6TVX - chain A; structure by X-ray diffraction, 2.60 A resolution.

# Chain A
Molecule: 5'-nucleotidase
From: Homo sapiens
Notes: EC 3.1.3.5
UniProtKB: P21589 (5NTD_HUMAN); numbering as in UniProt (aligned over 27-549)
Amino-acid sequence (532 residues; numbered 26 to 557; the number before each row is that of its first residue):
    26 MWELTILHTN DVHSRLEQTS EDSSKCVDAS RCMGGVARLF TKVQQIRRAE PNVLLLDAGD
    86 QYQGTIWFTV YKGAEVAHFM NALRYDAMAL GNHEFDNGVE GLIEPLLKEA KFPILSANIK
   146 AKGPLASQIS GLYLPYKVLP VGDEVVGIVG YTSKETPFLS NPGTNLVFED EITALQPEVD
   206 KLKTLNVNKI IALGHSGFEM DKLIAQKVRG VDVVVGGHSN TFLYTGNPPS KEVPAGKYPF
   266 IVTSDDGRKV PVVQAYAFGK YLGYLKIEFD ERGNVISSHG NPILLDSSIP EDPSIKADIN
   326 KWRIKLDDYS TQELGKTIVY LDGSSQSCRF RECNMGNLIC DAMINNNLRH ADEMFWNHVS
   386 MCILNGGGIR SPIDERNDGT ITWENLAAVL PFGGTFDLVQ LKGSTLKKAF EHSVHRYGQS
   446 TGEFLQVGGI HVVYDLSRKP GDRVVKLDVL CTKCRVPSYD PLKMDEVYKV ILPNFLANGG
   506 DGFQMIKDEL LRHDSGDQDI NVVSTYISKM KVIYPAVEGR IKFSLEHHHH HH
Unresolved in the structure: 374-382, 552-557
Disulfide bonds: C51-C57, C353-C358, C365-C387, C476-C479
Construct notes: initiating methionine (26); engineered mutation D53 (Asn in P21589), D311 (Asn in P21589), D333 (Asn in P21589), A376 (Thr in P21589), D403 (Asn in P21589); expression tag (550-557)
Ion coordination: Zn2+ site 1: H38, D85 (together with NYW); Zn2+ site 2: D85, N117, H220, H243 (together with NYW)
Residues lining bound ligands: NYW ([[(2R,3S,4R,5R)-5-[2,6-bis(azanyl)purin-9-yl]-3,4-bis(oxidanyl)oxolan-2-yl]methoxy-oxidanyl-phosphoryl]methylphosphonic acid): H38, D85, N117, H118, L184, H220, H243, N245, R354, N390, G392, G393, R395, F417, G447, E448, P498, F500, D506
Curated features (UniProtKB/Swiss-Prot):
  - binding site (Zn(2+)): D36, H38, D85, N117, H220, H243
  - binding site (AMP): R354, N390, R395, F417, F500, D506
  - binding site (IMP): R354, N390, R395, F417, F500, D506
  - site (Transition state stabilizer): H118, D121
  - lipidation: S549 (GPI-anchor amidated serine)
  - natural variant: C358 (C358Y: In CALJA)

# Overview
Chain A binds compound NYW. H38 and D85 form the Zn2+ site 1. D85, N117, H220 and H243 coordinate Zn2+ site 2.
UniProt lists 6 Zn2+-binding residues, 6 AMP-binding residues and 6 IMP-binding residues.
Chain A is 5'-nucleotidase (Homo sapiens); the structure, Human CD73 (ecto 5'-nucleotidase) in complex with
PSB12676 (an AOPCP derivative, compound 9 in paper) in ..., was determined by X-ray diffraction together with
6TVG, 6TVE, 6TW0, 6TWA and 6TWF from the same study.
